PDB entry 7VAN | electron microscopy, 3.00 A resolution | chains F and J of the 12 polymer chains in the assembly

Chain F:
Protein: V-type ATP synthase beta chain
Organism: Thermus thermophilus HB8
Reference sequence: Q56404 (VATB_THET8); residues 1-478 here = UniProt positions 1-478
Amino-acid sequence (478 residues; numbered 1 to 478; the number before each row is that of its first residue):
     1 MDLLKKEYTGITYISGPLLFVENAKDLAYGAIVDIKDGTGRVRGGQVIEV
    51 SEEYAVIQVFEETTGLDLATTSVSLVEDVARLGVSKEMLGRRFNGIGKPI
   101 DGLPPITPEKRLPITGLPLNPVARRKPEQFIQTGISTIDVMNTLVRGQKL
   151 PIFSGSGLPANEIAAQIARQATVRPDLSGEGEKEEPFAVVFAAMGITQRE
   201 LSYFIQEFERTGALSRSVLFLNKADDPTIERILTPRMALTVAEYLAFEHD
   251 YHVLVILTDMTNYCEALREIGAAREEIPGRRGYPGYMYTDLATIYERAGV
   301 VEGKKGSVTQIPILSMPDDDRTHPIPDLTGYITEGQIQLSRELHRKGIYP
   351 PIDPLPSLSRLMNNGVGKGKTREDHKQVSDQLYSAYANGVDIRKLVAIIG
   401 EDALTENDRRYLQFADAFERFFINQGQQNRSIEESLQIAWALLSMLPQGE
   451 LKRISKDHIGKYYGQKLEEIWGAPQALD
Not modelled in the structure: 1, 473-478
Residues lining bound ligands: ADP (adenosine-5'-diphosphate): L358, R360, N363

Chain J:
Protein: V-type ATP synthase subunit E
Organism: Thermus thermophilus HB8
Reference sequence: P74901 (VATE_THET8); residues 1-188 here = UniProt positions 1-188
Amino-acid sequence (188 residues; row label = number of the first residue in the row):
     1 MSKLEAILSQEVEAEIQALLQEAEAKAEAVKREAEEKAKALLQARERALE
    51 AQYRAALRRAESAGELLVATARTQARGEVLEEVRRRVREALEALPQKPEW
   101 PEVVRKLALEALEALPGAKALVANPEDLPHLEALARERGVELQAEPALRL
   151 GVRAVGAEGKTQVENSLLARLDRAWDALSSKVAQALWG
Not modelled in the structure: 1-60, 188

Chain F / chain J interface:
Residue-residue contacts (30; chain F residue first):
  D2(F) with R173(J), hydrogen bond (backbone-side chain)
  L3(F) with R170(J); R173(J)
  L4(F) with A114(J), hydrophobic; E164(J); N165(J)
  K5(F) with V163(J); E164(J), hydrogen bond (backbone-backbone)
  K6(F) with L115(J); T161(J); Q162(J); V163(J)
  E7(F) with K160(J); T161(J); Q162(J), hydrogen bond (backbone-backbone)
  Y8(F) with K160(J); T161(J)
  T9(F) with K160(J), hydrogen bond (backbone-backbone)
  G10(F) with K160(J)
  E22(F) with K160(J)
  N23(F) with K160(J); T161(J)
  V76(F) with R173(J), hydrogen bond (backbone-side chain)
  L103(F) with T73(J)
  P104(F) with T73(J); G77(J)
  T107(F) with S179(J)
  P108(F) with D176(J); S180(J)
  S215(F) with L66(J)
Other interface residues (no listed pair), chain F (19 interface residues in all): L75, G102
Other interface residues (no listed pair), chain J (20 interface residues in all): T70, Q74, E110, A174

In short:
19 residues of chain F face 20 of chain J across their interface; the contacts include 5 hydrogen bonds. Polar
contacts include D2(F)-R173(J), V76(F)-R173(J) and K5(F)-E164(J). Chain F binds ADP.
Here chain F is V-type ATP synthase beta chain and chain J is V-type ATP synthase subunit E, both from Thermus
thermophilus HB8. Entry 7VAN (V1EG of V/A-ATPase from Thermus thermophilus, high ATP, state2-1) was determined
by electron microscopy together with 7VAI, 7VAJ, 7VAK, 7VAL, 7VAM, 7VAO and 11 further entries from the same
study.
